4WPX - chains E and F of the 6 polymer chains in the assembly; structure by X-ray diffraction, 3.31 A resolution.

# Chain E
Molecule: Putative SAC3 family protein
Source organism: Chaetomium thermophilum
Reference sequence: G0SGL4 (G0SGL4_CHATD); residue numbers follow UniProt; this construct covers 1085-1170
Sequence (89 residues; row label = number of the first residue in the row):
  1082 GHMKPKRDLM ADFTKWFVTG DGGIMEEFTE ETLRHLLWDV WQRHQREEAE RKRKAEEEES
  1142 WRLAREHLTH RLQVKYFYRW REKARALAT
Not modelled in the structure: 1082-1089
Sequence notes: expression tag (1082-1084)

# Chain F
Molecule: Putative uncharacterized protein
Source organism: Chaetomium thermophilum
Reference sequence: G0S6Y1 (G0S6Y1_CHATD); residues 1-168 here = UniProt positions 1-168
Sequence (181 residues; row label = number of the first residue in the row; numbers below 1 keep their minus sign (Gly-12 is residue -12)):
   -12 GSSHHHHHHS QDLMASQHSP TPVKVPAAAA NYTPATLDQD LRSQINSLLI KEGHVAKIQE
    48 HLLHHLHAHP SNWPTVVQNH ALSLLRSGEV TSFPALLRRV VEDVRQDTAL APSSTTANGN
   108 GESTTTNGAT NGKGATTNGN KGGVADLKPS LAVPQSVVEE ALKVTRECLD QLCEIEEPLA
   168 A
Not modelled in the structure: -12 to 12, 100-135, 166-168
Sequence notes: expression tag (-12 to 0)

# Chain E / chain F interface
Pairs across the interface (63; chain E residue first):
  Leu1090(E) with Arg153(F); Ile162(F)
  Met1091(E) with Leu156(F); Asp157(F); Ile162(F)
  Phe1094(E) with Tyr19(F)
  Thr1095(E) with Leu149(F); Arg153(F); Leu156(F)
  Lys1096(E) with Leu149(F)
  Trp1097(E) with Thr20(F); Pro21(F); Ala22(F); Thr23(F); Asp25(F); Asp27(F); Gln31(F)
  Phe1098(E) with Gln31(F); Ser34(F); Leu35(F), hydrophobic; Thr152(F)
  Val1099(E) with Leu149(F), hydrophobic; Thr152(F)
  Thr1100(E) with Thr23(F), hydrogen bond (backbone-side chain)
  Gly1101(E) with Thr23(F)
  Asp1102(E) with Gln31(F), hydrogen bond (backbone-side chain)
  Gly1103(E) with Gln31(F)
  Gly1104(E) with Gln31(F)
  Ile1105(E) with Lys38(F); His51(F)
  Met1106(E) with Val140(F), hydrophobic; Val144(F), hydrophobic
  Glu1107(E) with Arg92(F), salt bridge
  Glu1108(E) with Lys44(F), salt bridge
  Phe1109(E) with His51(F); His52(F)
  Leu1114(E) with Trp60(F), hydrophobic; Val64(F), hydrophobic; Val87(F), hydrophobic; Val88(F), hydrophobic; Val91(F), hydrophobic
  Arg1115(E) with Phe80(F)
  Leu1117(E) with Pro61(F); Val64(F), hydrophobic; Gln65(F)
  Leu1118(E) with Ala68(F), hydrophobic; Phe80(F); Leu84(F), hydrophobic; Val87(F), hydrophobic
  Trp1119(E) with Phe80(F)
  Val1121(E) with Gln65(F); Ala68(F), hydrophobic; Leu69(F), hydrophobic
  Trp1122(E) with Leu72(F), hydrophobic; Thr78(F); Ser79(F); Phe80(F)
  Arg1124(E) with Gln65(F); Leu69(F)
  His1125(E) with Leu72(F), hydrogen bond (side chain-backbone); Arg73(F)
  Glu1128(E) with Arg73(F), salt bridge
  Arg1132(E) with Arg73(F)
Also at the interface, not in a pair above, chain E (33 interface residues in all): Ala1092, Asp1093, Thr1110, Thr1113
Also at the interface, not in a pair above, chain F (45 interface residues in all): Leu28, Ser30, His48, Leu83, Val145, Ala148, Cys160

# Overview
33 residues of chain E and 45 residues of chain F are in contact; the contacts include 3 hydrogen bonds and 3
salt bridges. Polar contacts include Glu1107(E)-Arg92(F), Glu1108(E)-Lys44(F) and Glu1128(E)-Arg73(F).
Here chain E is Putative SAC3 family protein and chain F is Putative uncharacterized protein, both from
Chaetomium thermophilum. Entry 4WPX (Chaetomium theromophilum TREX2 CID domain complex) was determined by
X-ray diffraction together with 4X2H and 4X2O from the same study.
